7B9F - chains X and B of the 5 polymer chains in the assembly; structure by electron microscopy, 3.00 A resolution.

Chain X:
Protein: EccD5
Organism: Mycobacterium xenopi RIVM700367
UniProtKB: I0RSS8 (I0RSS8_MYCXE); residues 1-502 here = UniProt positions 1-502
Sequence (502 residues; row label = number of the first residue in the row):
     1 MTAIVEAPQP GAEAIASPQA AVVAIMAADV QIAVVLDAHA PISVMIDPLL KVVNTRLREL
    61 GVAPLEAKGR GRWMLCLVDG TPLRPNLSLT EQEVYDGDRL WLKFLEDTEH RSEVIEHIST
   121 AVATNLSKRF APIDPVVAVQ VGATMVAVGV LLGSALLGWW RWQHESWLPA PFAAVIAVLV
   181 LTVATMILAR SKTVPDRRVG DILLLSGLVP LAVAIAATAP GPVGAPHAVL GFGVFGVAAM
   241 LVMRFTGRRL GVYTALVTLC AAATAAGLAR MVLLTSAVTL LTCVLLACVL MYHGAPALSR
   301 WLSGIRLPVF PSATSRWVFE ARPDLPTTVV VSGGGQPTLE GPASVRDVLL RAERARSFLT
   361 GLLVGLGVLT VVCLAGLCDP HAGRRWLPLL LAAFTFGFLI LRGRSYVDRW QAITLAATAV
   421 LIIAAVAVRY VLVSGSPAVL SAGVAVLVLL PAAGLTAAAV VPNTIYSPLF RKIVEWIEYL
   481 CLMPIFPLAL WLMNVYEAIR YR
Not modelled in the structure: 1-17, 324-338, 458-502

Chain B:
Protein: EccB5
Organism: Mycobacterium xenopi RIVM700367
UniProtKB: I0RZH9 (I0RZH9_MYCXE); residues 1-506 here = UniProt positions 1-506
Sequence (506 residues; each row starts with the number of its first residue):
     1 MPSEQRGQHR SGYGLGLSTR TQVTGYQFLA RRTAMALTRW RVRMEVEPGR RQVLAVVASV
    61 SAAGVICLGA LLWSFISPSG QMGESPIIAD RDSGALYVRV GDTLYPALNL ASARLIAGRA
   121 ENPHKVRSSQ IAEQPHGPMV GIPGAPSDIS PTSPASSSWL VCDAVTAAQG VGAPASVTVT
   181 VIDGTPDLSG RRHVLSGSDA VVLRYGNDTW VIRQGRRSRI DAANRAVLLP LGLTPEQVKQ
   241 ASPMSRALYD ALPVGPELAV PKVPDAGKPA NFPGAPAPVG AVLVTPQISG PQQYSVVLPD
   301 GVQTISPIVA QILQNAGTPA GSMPVVVAPA TLARMPVVHG LDLSAYPDSP LNVVNMKENP
   361 ATCWWWEKTA GEERARTQVV SGPTVPIATS DTNKVVSLVK ADNTGREADR VYYGPNYANF
   421 VVVTGNDPAA STAESLWLLS KSGVRFGVDN SREARTALGL TSTPSPAPWV ALRLLAPGPM
   481 LSRADALVRH DTLPTDTNPA ELAVPK
Not modelled in the structure: 1-11, 75-506

Interface between chain X and chain B:
Residue-residue contacts (13; chain X residue first):
  His-117(X) / Arg-32(B)
  Ser-119(X) / Arg-32(B)  hydrogen bond (side chain-backbone)
  Ser-119(X) / Thr-33(B)
  Ser-119(X) / Ala-36(B)
  Ser-119(X) / Val-42(B)
  Thr-120(X) / Arg-32(B)  hydrogen bond
  Ala-123(X) / Ala-36(B)  hydrophobic
  Ala-123(X) / Trp-40(B)
  Ala-123(X) / Val-42(B)  hydrophobic
  Leu-126(X) / Leu-37(B)
  Leu-126(X) / Trp-40(B)
  Ser-127(X) / Trp-40(B)
  Phe-130(X) / Trp-40(B)  hydrophobic
Interface residues without a listed pair, chain X (10 interface residues in all): Val-122, Ala-131, Pro-132
Interface residues without a listed pair, chain B (7 interface residues in all): Leu-29

In short:
The interface between chain X and chain B involves 10 residues on one side and 7 on the other; the contacts
include 2 hydrogen bonds. Polar pairs include Ser-119(X)/Arg-32(B) and Thr-120(X)/Arg-32(B).
Chain X is EccD5 and chain B is EccB5, both from Mycobacterium xenopi RIVM700367; the structure, Structure of
the mycobacterial ESX-5 Type VII Secretion System hexameric pore complex, was determined by electron
microscopy together with 7B7J and 7B9S from the same study.
